8DVU - chains A and B; structure by electron microscopy, 2.90 A resolution.

[Chain A]
Molecule: Antiviral innate immune response receptor RIG-I
Source organism: Homo sapiens
Notes: EC 3.6.4.13
UniProtKB: O95786 (DDX58_HUMAN); numbering as in UniProt (aligned over 1-925)
Amino-acid sequence (925 residues; numbered 1 to 925; the number before each row is that of its first residue):
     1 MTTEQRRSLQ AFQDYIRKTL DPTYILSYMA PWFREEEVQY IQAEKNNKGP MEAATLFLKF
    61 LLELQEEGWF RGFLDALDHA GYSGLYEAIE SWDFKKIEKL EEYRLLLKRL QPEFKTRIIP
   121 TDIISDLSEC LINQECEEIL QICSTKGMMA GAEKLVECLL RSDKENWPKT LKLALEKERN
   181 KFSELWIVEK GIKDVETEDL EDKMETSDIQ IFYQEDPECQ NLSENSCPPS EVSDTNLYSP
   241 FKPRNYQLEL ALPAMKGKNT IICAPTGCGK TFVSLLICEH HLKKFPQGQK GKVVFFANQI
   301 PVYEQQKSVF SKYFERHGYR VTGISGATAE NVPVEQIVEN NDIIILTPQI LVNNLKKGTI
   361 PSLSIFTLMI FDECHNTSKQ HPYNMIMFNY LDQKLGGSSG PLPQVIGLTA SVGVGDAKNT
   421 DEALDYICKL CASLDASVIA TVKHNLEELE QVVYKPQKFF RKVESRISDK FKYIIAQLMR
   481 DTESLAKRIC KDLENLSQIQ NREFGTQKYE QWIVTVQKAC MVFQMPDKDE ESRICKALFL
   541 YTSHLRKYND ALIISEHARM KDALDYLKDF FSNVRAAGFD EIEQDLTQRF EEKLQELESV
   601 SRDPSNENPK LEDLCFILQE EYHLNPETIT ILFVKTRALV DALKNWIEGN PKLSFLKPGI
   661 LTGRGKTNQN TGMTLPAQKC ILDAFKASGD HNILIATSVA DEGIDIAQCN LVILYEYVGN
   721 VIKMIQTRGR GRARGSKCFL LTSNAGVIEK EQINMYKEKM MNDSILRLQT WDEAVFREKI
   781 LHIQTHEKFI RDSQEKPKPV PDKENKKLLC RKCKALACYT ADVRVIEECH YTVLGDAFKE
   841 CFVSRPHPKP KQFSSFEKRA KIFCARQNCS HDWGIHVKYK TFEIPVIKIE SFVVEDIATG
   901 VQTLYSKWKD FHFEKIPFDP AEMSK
Not modelled in the structure: 1-239, 846-858, 922-925
Curated features (UniProtKB/Swiss-Prot):
  - motif: Asp372 to His375 (DECH box)
  - binding site (ATP): Ala264 to Thr271
  - binding site (Zn(2+)): Cys810, Cys813, Cys864, Cys869
  - modified residue: Ser8 (Microbial infection: Phosphoserine), Thr170 (Phosphothreonine), Asn495 (Microbial infection: Deamidated asparagine), Asn549 (Microbial infection: Deamidated asparagine), Thr770 (Phosphothreonine), Ser854 (Phosphoserine), Ser855 (Phosphoserine), Lys858 (N6-acetyllysine), Lys909 (N6-acetyllysine)
  - cross-link (Glycyl lysine isopeptide (Lys-Gly)): Lys48 (interchain with G-Cter in ubiquitin), Lys96 (interchain with G-Cter in ubiquitin), Lys154 (interchain with G-Cter in ubiquitin), Lys164 (interchain with G-Cter in ubiquitin), Lys172 (interchain with G-Cter in ubiquitin), Lys181 (interchain with G-Cter in ubiquitin), Lys193 (interchain with G-Cter in ubiquitin), Lys203 (interchain with G-Cter in ubiquitin), Lys812 (interchain with G-Cter in ubiquitin)
  - natural variant: Cys268 (C268F: In SGMRT2), Glu373 (E373A: In SGMRT2)
  - mutagenesis: Ser8 (S8E: Complete loss of MARCHF5-mediated degradation), Thr55 (T55I: No IRF3 signaling activity. No effect on dsRNA binding), Lys99 (K99R: Little or no effect on ubiquitination of the 2 CARD domain. Abolishes ubiquitination by RNF125), Lys154 (K154R: Reduction of ubiquitination. Reduction of INFB induction), Lys164 (K164R: Reduction of ubiquitination. Reduction of INFB induction), Lys169 (K169R: Little or no effect on ubiquitination of the 2 CARD domains), Lys172 (K172R: Complete loss of ubiquitination. No interaction with MAVS/IPS1. No induction of IFN-beta), Lys181 (K181R: Little or no effect on ubiquitination of the 2 CARD domains), Lys190 (K190R: Little or no effect on ubiquitination of the 2 CARD domains), Lys193 (K193R: Little or no effect on ubiquitination of the 2 CARD domains), Lys270 (K270A: No IRF3 signaling activity. Loss of dsRNA-induced ATPase activity. No effect on ds-RNA binding. Changed RIG-I signaling pathway), Asp372 to His375 (Loss of dsRNA-induced ATPase activity. No effect on ds-RNA binding. Changed RIG-I signaling pathway), 12 further mutagenesis entries in UniProt
Bound ions: Zn2+: Cys810, Cys813, Cys864, Cys869
Residues lining bound ligands: ADP (adenosine-5'-diphosphate): Phe241, Lys242, Pro243, Arg244, Gln247, Pro265, Thr266, Gly267, Cys268, Gly269, Lys270, Thr271, Phe272, Gln305, Asp705
What the authors report for this chain:
  - mutagenesis - S411L: abolished signaling in response to p3dsRNA
  - mutagenesis - N668A: increased signaling in response to 5'-p and 5'-OH RNA duplexes
  - mutagenesis - Y454A, N668D, N668E: increased signaling in response to endogenous host RNA
  - mutagenesis - Y454A, N668D, N668E: increased signaling in response to p1dsRNA
  - mutagenesis - Y454A, N668D, N668E: increased signaling in response to OHdsRNA
  - mutagenesis - C268F, E373A, E373Q: increased signaling in response to OHSLR30
  - mutagenesis - N668D, N668E: increased signaling in response to p1dsRNA and OHdsRNA

[Chain B]
Molecule: Ohslr30
Sequence (64 nucleotides; row label = number of the first residue in the row):
     1 GGAUCGAUCG AUCGAUCGGC AUCGAUCGGC UUCGGCCGAU CGAUGCCGAU CGAUCGAUCG
    61 AUCC
Not modelled in the structure: 1-5, 24-41, 60-64

[Chain A / chain B interface]
Contacting residue pairs (88; chain A residue first):
  Asn298(A) - G52(B)  hydrogen bond to the sugar
  Asn298(A) - A53(B)  sugar contact
  Gln299(A) - G52(B)  phosphate contact
  Gln299(A) - A53(B)  phosphate contact
  Ile300(A) - A53(B)  hydrogen bond to the phosphate
  Ile300(A) - U54(B)  phosphate contact
  Pro301(A) - A53(B)  phosphate contact
  Ser325(A) - U54(B)  hydrogen bond to the phosphate
  Gly326(A) - U54(B)  hydrogen bond to the phosphate
  Gly326(A) - C55(B)  phosphate contact
  Glu330(A) - G56(B)  phosphate contact
  Thr347(A) - U54(B)  phosphate contact
  Gln349(A) - A53(B)  sugar contact
  Gln349(A) - U54(B)  sugar contact
  Ile350(A) - U54(B)  phosphate contact
  Ile350(A) - C55(B)  phosphate contact
  Asn353(A) - U54(B)  hydrogen bond to the sugar
  Lys379(A) - A15(B)  phosphate contact
  Lys379(A) - U16(B)  salt bridge to the phosphate
  Gln380(A) - G14(B)  sugar contact
  Gln380(A) - A15(B)  hydrogen bond to the phosphate
  His381(A) - G14(B)  sugar contact
  Lys418(A) - G42(B)  salt bridge to the phosphate
  Ile499(A) - C20(B)  phosphate contact
  Gln507(A) - G18(B)  hydrogen bond to the sugar
  Gln507(A) - G19(B)  sugar contact
  Gln507(A) - G48(B)  base contact
  Lys508(A) - G19(B)  sugar contact
  Lys508(A) - C20(B)  sugar contact
  Glu510(A) - G48(B)  hydrogen bond to the sugar
  Gln511(A) - G19(B)  hydrogen bond to the base
  Gln511(A) - C20(B)  sugar contact
  Gln511(A) - C47(B)  sugar contact
  Val514(A) - C47(B)  sugar contact
  Arg546(A) - G48(B)  phosphate contact
  Lys635(A) - U50(B)  sugar contact
  Thr636(A) - A49(B)  sugar contact
  Thr636(A) - U50(B)  sugar contact
  Arg637(A) - U50(B)  phosphate contact
  Arg637(A) - C51(B)  salt bridge to the phosphate
  Thr662(A) - C51(B)  phosphate contact
  Gly663(A) - C51(B)  hydrogen bond to the phosphate
  Gly663(A) - G52(B)  phosphate contact
  Arg664(A) - G52(B)  hydrogen bond to the phosphate
  Arg664(A) - A53(B)  salt bridge to the phosphate
  Lys666(A) - C9(B)  salt bridge to the phosphate
  Thr667(A) - U50(B)  phosphate contact
  Asn668(A) - A49(B)  phosphate contact
  Thr674(A) - A7(B)  hydrogen bond to the phosphate
  Thr674(A) - U8(B)  phosphate contact
  Pro676(A) - G6(B)  phosphate contact
  Pro676(A) - A7(B)  phosphate contact
  Gln678(A) - G52(B)  phosphate contact
  Thr697(A) - U50(B)  hydrogen bond to the phosphate
  Thr697(A) - C51(B)  sugar contact
  Ser698(A) - U50(B)  hydrogen bond to the sugar
  Val699(A) - C51(B)  phosphate contact
  Val699(A) - G52(B)  phosphate contact
  Gly719(A) - C17(B)  sugar contact
  Asn720(A) - U16(B)  sugar contact
  Asn720(A) - C17(B)  phosphate contact
  Lys750(A) - G18(B)  salt bridge to the phosphate
  Glu827(A) - G56(B)  hydrogen bond to the sugar
  Glu828(A) - A11(B)  sugar contact
  Cys829(A) - G10(B)  hydrogen bond to the sugar
  Cys829(A) - A11(B)  sugar contact
  His830(A) - G10(B)  sugar contact
  His830(A) - G56(B)  hydrogen bond to the base
  Arg859(A) - U58(B)  hydrogen bond to the sugar
  Ile875(A) - C9(B)  phosphate contact
  Ile875(A) - G10(B)  sugar contact
  Val877(A) - C9(B)  sugar contact
  Lys878(A) - A57(B)  hydrogen bond to the sugar
  Lys878(A) - U58(B)  sugar contact
  Lys878(A) - C59(B)  salt bridge to the phosphate
  Tyr879(A) - A57(B)  sugar contact
  Tyr879(A) - U58(B)  sugar contact
  Lys880(A) - A57(B)  sugar contact
  Lys880(A) - U58(B)  phosphate contact
  Lys888(A) - G10(B)  salt bridge to the phosphate
  Lys888(A) - A11(B)  salt bridge to the phosphate
  Ser906(A) - C47(B)  hydrogen bond to the phosphate
  Lys907(A) - U12(B)  phosphate contact
  Lys907(A) - C13(B)  salt bridge to the phosphate
  Trp908(A) - A11(B)  phosphate contact
  Trp908(A) - U12(B)  hydrogen bond to the phosphate
  Lys909(A) - U12(B)  hydrogen bond to the phosphate
  Lys909(A) - C13(B)  phosphate contact
Other interface residues (no listed pair), chain A (63 interface residues in all): Pro382, Gln498, Lys518, Thr671, Val718, Lys723, Val886, Glu890
Other interface residues (no listed pair), chain B (32 interface residues in all): A21, U22, C46

[In short]
63 residues of chain A face 32 of chain B across their interface; the contacts include 22 hydrogen bonds and
10 salt bridges. Among the polar pairs are Gln511(A)-G19(B), His830(A)-G56(B) and Asn298(A)-G52(B). From the
paper: Y454A, N668D and N668E of chain A increase signaling in response to endogenous host RNA; Y454A, N668D
and N668E of chain A increase signaling in response to p1dsRNA; 8 substitutions were tested in all.
Here chain A is Antiviral innate immune response receptor RIG-I (Homo sapiens) and chain B is Ohslr30. Entry
8DVU (Cryo-EM structure of RIG-I bound to the internal sites of OHSLR30 (+ATP)) was determined by electron
microscopy, deposited together with 7TNX, 7TNY, 7TNZ, 7TO0, 7TO1, 7TO2, 8DVR and 8DVS.
